PDB entry 4HIA | X-ray diffraction, 1.95 A resolution | chains A and B

Chain A (and B):
Protein: LOV protein
From: Rhodobacter sphaeroides
Notes: engineered mutation(s): L32V; chain B of this document is another copy of the same molecule, construct and numbering; everything in this record applies to it too
Chain sequence (176 residues; each row starts with the number of its first residue):
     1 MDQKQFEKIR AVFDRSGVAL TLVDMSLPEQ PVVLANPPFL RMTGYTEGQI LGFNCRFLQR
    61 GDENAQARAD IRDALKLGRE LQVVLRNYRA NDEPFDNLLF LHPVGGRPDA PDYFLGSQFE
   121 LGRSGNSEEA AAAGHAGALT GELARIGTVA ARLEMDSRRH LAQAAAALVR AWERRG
Residues lining bound ligands: FMN (flavin mononucleotide): Thr21, Val23, Phe39, Asn54, Cys55, Arg56, Leu58, Gln59, Arg68, Ile71, Arg72, Leu75, Leu85, Asn87, Asn97, Leu99, Leu101, Phe114, Leu115, Gly116, Gln118

How chain A and chain B interact:
Pairs across the interface - 32 pairs, chain A then chain B:
  Gly17(A) with Glu154(B); Arg158(B), hydrogen bond (backbone-side chain)
  Val18(A) with Arg158(B)
  Asn126(A) with Gln163(B)
  Ser127(A) with Gln163(B), hydrogen bond
  Ala130(A) with Ala133(B); Ala162(B); Gln163(B)
  Ala131(A) with Arg159(B)
  Ala133(A) with Ala130(B); Ala133(B), hydrophobic; Gly134(B)
  Gly134(A) with Ala133(B); Gly137(B); Arg158(B)
  His135(A) with Arg158(B)
  Gly137(A) with Gly134(B); Ala138(B)
  Ala138(A) with Gly137(B); Ala138(B); Arg158(B)
  Arg145(A) with Arg145(B)
  Glu154(A) with Gly17(B)
  Arg158(A) with Gly17(B), hydrogen bond (side chain-backbone); Val18(B); Gly134(B)
  Arg159(A) with Ser124(B), hydrogen bond (side chain-backbone); Gly125(B); Ser127(B)
  Ala162(A) with Ala130(B)
  Gln163(A) with Ser127(B); Ala130(B)
Other interface residues (no listed pair), chain A (20 interface residues in all): Arg41, Ser124, Ala166
Other interface residues (no listed pair), chain B (21 interface residues in all): Arg123, Ala131, His135, Met155, Ala166

Summary:
20 residues of chain A face 21 of chain B across their interface, with 4 hydrogen bonds. Among the polar pairs
are Gly17(A)-Arg158(B), Ser127(A)-Gln163(B) and Arg159(A)-Ser124(B). Bound to chain A: flavin mononucleotide.
Chain A and chain B are both LOV protein (Rhodobacter sphaeroides); the structure, Crystal Structure of
Rhodobacter Sphaeroides LOV protein, was determined by X-ray diffraction together with 4HJ3, 4HJ4, 4HJ6 and
4HNB from the same study.
